PDB entry 7NX0 | X-ray diffraction, 1.95 A resolution | chains C and B of the 5 polymer chains in the assembly

# Chain C (and B)
Protein: Leukocyte tyrosine kinase receptor
Organism: Homo sapiens
Notes: EC 2.7.10.1; chain B of this document is another copy of the same molecule, construct and numbering; everything in this record applies to it too
UniProt: P29376 (LTK_HUMAN); residue numbers follow UniProt; this construct covers 63-378
Sequence (322 residues; numbered 63 to 384; the number before each row is that of its first residue):
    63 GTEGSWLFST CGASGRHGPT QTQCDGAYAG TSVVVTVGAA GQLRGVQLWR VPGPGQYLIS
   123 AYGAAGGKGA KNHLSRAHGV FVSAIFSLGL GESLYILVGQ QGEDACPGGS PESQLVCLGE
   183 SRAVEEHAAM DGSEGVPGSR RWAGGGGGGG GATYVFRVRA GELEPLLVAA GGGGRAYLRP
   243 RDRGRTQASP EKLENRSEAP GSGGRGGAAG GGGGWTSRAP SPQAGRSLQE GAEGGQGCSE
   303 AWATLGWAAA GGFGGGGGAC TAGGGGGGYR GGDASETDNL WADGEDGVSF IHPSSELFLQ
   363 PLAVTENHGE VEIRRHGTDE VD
Unresolved in the structure: 63-65, 191-201, 245-250, 380-384 (chain B: 63-65, 193-201, 247-249, 379-384)
Sequence notes: expression tag (379-384)
Swiss-Prot annotation at these positions:
  - glycosylation: N257 (N-linked (GlcNAc...) asparagine)
  - mutagenesis: R241 (R241A: Abolished homodimerization following interaction with ALKAL1)
Disulfide bonds: C73-C86, C168-C179, C300-C322
Metal / ion sites: Na+ near L136 (its only coordinating residue here)
Reported in the primary citation:
  - self-association interface (contacts with another copy of this molecule); pairs are residue here / residue on that copy: T84-E182, Q85-C179, R138-N369, R241-A91, R241-G88, N369-N369 (hydrogen bond), G74, R241

# How chain C and chain B interact
Contacting residue pairs (29; chain C residue first):
  C73(C) - H135(B)
  G74(C) - H135(B)
  T84(C) - G181(B)
  T84(C) - E182(B)  hydrogen bond
  Q85(C) - C179(B)  hydrogen bond (side chain-backbone)
  Q85(C) - L180(B)
  G88(C) - R241(B)  hydrogen bond (backbone-side chain)
  A89(C) - H135(B)
  A89(C) - R241(B)  hydrogen bond (backbone-side chain)
  A91(C) - R241(B)  hydrogen bond (backbone-side chain)
  A91(C) - R243(B)
  G92(C) - R243(B)  hydrogen bond (backbone-backbone)
  G92(C) - R245(B)
  H135(C) - C73(B)
  H135(C) - G74(B)
  H135(C) - A89(B)
  R138(C) - N369(B)
  C179(C) - Q85(B)  hydrogen bond (backbone-side chain)
  L180(C) - Q85(B)
  G181(C) - T84(B)
  R241(C) - G88(B)  hydrogen bond (side chain-backbone)
  R241(C) - A89(B)  hydrogen bond (side chain-backbone)
  R241(C) - Y90(B)
  R241(C) - A91(B)  hydrogen bond (side chain-backbone)
  R243(C) - G92(B)
  E368(C) - E368(B)
  N369(C) - R138(B)  hydrogen bond
  N369(C) - E368(B)
  N369(C) - N369(B)  hydrogen bond
Other interface residues (no listed pair), chain C (21 interface residues in all): S76, T82, Y90, P169
Other interface residues (no listed pair), chain B (24 interface residues in all): S76, T82, T93, P169
From the paper, about this interface:
  - hot spots on chain B (mutagenesis) - R241A: abolished binding to another copy of this molecule

# In short
21 residues of chain C face 24 of chain B across their interface, with 12 hydrogen bonds. Polar contacts
include T84(C)-E182(B), Q85(C)-C179(B) and G88(C)-R241(B). From UniProt: one mutagenesis site on chain C. From
the paper: R241A of chain B abolishes binding to another copy of this molecule; a self-association interface
involving G74(C), T84(C) and Q85(C) among others.
Both chains are Leukocyte tyrosine kinase receptor (Homo sapiens). Entry 7NX0 (LTK:ALKAL1 complex stabilized
by a Nanobody) was determined by X-ray diffraction, deposited together with 7NWZ, 7NX1, 7NX2, 7NX3 and 7NX4.
